PDB entry 2OF8 | X-ray diffraction, 1.05 A resolution | chains A and B

# Chain A
Molecule: Avidin-related protein 4/5
From: Gallus gallus
UniProtKB: P56734 (AVR4_CHICK); residues 1-126 here correspond to UniProt positions 25-150 (UniProt number = residue number + 24)
Chain sequence (126 residues; numbered 1 to 126; the number before each row is that of its first residue):
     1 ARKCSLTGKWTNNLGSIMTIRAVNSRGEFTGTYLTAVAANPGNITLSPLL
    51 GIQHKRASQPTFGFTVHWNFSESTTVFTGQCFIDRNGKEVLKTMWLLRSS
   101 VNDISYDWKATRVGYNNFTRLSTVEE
Disordered / not traced: 1-2, 123-126
Sequence notes: engineered mutation Ala39 (Asp63 in P56734), Ser122 (Cys146 in P56734)
Curated features (UniProtKB/Swiss-Prot):
  - binding site (biotin): Asn12, Ser16, Tyr33, Thr35, Ser71, Asn116
  - glycosylation (N-linked (GlcNAc...) asparagine): Asn43, Asn69, Asn117
Disulfides: Cys4-Cys81
Ligand contacts: biotinyl P-nitroaniline (BNI; 5-(2-oxo-hexahydro-thieno[3,4-d]imidazol-6-yl)-pentanoic acid (4-nitro-phenyl)-amide): Asn12, Leu14, Ser16, Tyr33, Thr35, Val37, Ala38, Ala39, Trp68, Phe70, Ser71, Ser73, Thr75, Phe77, Trp95, Leu97, Ser99, Arg112, Asn116

# Chain B
Molecule: Avidin-related protein 4/5
From: Gallus gallus
UniProtKB: P56734 (AVR4_CHICK); residues 201-326 here correspond to UniProt positions 25-150 (UniProt number = residue number - 176)
Chain sequence (126 residues; row label = number of the first residue in the row):
   201 ARKCSLTGKWTNNLGSIMTIRAVNSRGEFTGTYLTAVAANPGNITLSPLL
   251 GIQHKRASQPTFGFTVHWNFSESTTVFTGQCFIDRNGKEVLKTMWLLRSS
   301 VNDISYDWKATRVGYNNFTRLSTVEE
Disordered / not traced: 201-202, 323-326
Sequence notes: engineered mutation Ala239 (Asp63 in P56734), Ser322 (Cys146 in P56734)
Curated features (UniProtKB/Swiss-Prot):
  - binding site (biotin): Asn212, Ser216, Tyr233, Thr235, Ser271, Asn316
  - glycosylation (N-linked (GlcNAc...) asparagine): Asn243, Asn269, Asn317
Disulfides: Cys204-Cys281
Ligand contacts: biotinyl P-nitroaniline (BNI; 5-(2-oxo-hexahydro-thieno[3,4-d]imidazol-6-yl)-pentanoic acid (4-nitro-phenyl)-amide): Asn212, Leu214, Ser216, Tyr233, Thr235, Val237, Ala238, Ala239, Trp268, Phe270, Ser271, Ser273, Thr275, Phe277, Trp295, Leu297, Ser299, Arg312, Asn316

# How chain A and chain B interact
Residue-residue contacts (96):
  Glu28(A) - Leu250(B)
  Leu50(A) - Glu228(B)
  Leu50(A) - Leu250(B)  hydrophobic
  Leu50(A) - Gly251(B)
  Leu50(A) - Ile252(B)  hydrophobic
  Gly51(A) - Leu250(B)
  Ile52(A) - Leu250(B)  hydrophobic
  Ile52(A) - Thr265(B)
  Ile52(A) - His267(B)
  Gln53(A) - His267(B)
  His54(A) - His267(B)
  His54(A) - Trp268(B)  hydrogen bond (side chain-backbone)
  His54(A) - Ser271(B)  hydrogen bond (side chain-backbone)
  His54(A) - Glu272(B)  hydrogen bond (side chain-backbone)
  His54(A) - Ser273(B)  hydrogen bond (side chain-backbone)
  His54(A) - Thr274(B)  hydrogen bond
  Ala57(A) - Glu272(B)
  Gln59(A) - Asn302(B)  hydrogen bond (side chain-backbone)
  Thr61(A) - Glu272(B)  hydrogen bond (side chain-backbone)
  Thr61(A) - Ser273(B)
  Thr61(A) - Thr274(B)
  Thr61(A) - Arg298(B)
  Thr61(A) - Ser299(B)
  Thr61(A) - Ser300(B)
  Phe62(A) - Thr274(B)
  Gly63(A) - Thr265(B)  hydrogen bond (backbone-side chain)
  Gly63(A) - Thr274(B)
  Gly63(A) - Val276(B)
  Phe64(A) - Thr265(B)  hydrogen bond (backbone-side chain)
  Thr65(A) - Ile252(B)
  Thr65(A) - Gly263(B)  hydrogen bond (side chain-backbone)
  Thr65(A) - Phe264(B)  hydrogen bond (side chain-backbone)
  His67(A) - Ile252(B)
  His67(A) - Gln253(B)
  His67(A) - His254(B)
  Trp68(A) - His254(B)  hydrogen bond (backbone-side chain)
  Ser71(A) - His254(B)  hydrogen bond (backbone-side chain)
  Glu72(A) - His254(B)  hydrogen bond (backbone-side chain)
  Glu72(A) - Ala257(B)
  Glu72(A) - Thr261(B)
  Ser73(A) - His254(B)  hydrogen bond (backbone-side chain)
  Ser73(A) - Thr261(B)
  Thr74(A) - His254(B)  hydrogen bond
  Thr74(A) - Thr261(B)
  Thr74(A) - Phe262(B)
  Thr74(A) - Gly263(B)
  Thr74(A) - Thr278(B)
  Val76(A) - Gly263(B)
  Val76(A) - Val276(B)  hydrophobic
  Val76(A) - Phe277(B)
  Val76(A) - Thr278(B)
  Phe77(A) - Val276(B)
  Thr78(A) - Thr274(B)
  Thr78(A) - Val276(B)
  Thr78(A) - Leu296(B)
  Thr78(A) - Arg298(B)
  Gly79(A) - Arg298(B)
  Gln80(A) - Arg298(B)
  Gln80(A) - Ser299(B)
  Gln80(A) - Ser300(B)
  Gln80(A) - Val301(B)
  Phe82(A) - Arg298(B)
  Phe82(A) - Val301(B)  hydrophobic
  Phe82(A) - Asp303(B)
  Phe82(A) - Ile304(B)
  Phe82(A) - Asp307(B)
  Lys92(A) - Arg298(B)
  Lys92(A) - Ile304(B)
  Lys92(A) - Asp307(B)
  Met94(A) - Leu296(B)
  Met94(A) - Thr311(B)
  Trp95(A) - Leu296(B)
  Leu96(A) - Thr278(B)
  Leu96(A) - Met294(B)
  Leu96(A) - Trp295(B)
  Leu96(A) - Leu296(B)  hydrophobic
  Arg98(A) - Thr261(B)
  Arg98(A) - Thr278(B)
  Arg98(A) - Gly279(B)
  Arg98(A) - Gln280(B)
  Arg98(A) - Phe282(B)
  Arg98(A) - Lys292(B)
  Ser99(A) - Thr261(B)
  Ser99(A) - Gln280(B)
  Ser100(A) - Thr261(B)
  Ser100(A) - Gln280(B)
  Val101(A) - Gln280(B)
  Val101(A) - Phe282(B)  hydrophobic
  Asn102(A) - Gln259(B)  hydrogen bond (backbone-side chain)
  Asp103(A) - Phe282(B)
  Ile104(A) - Phe282(B)
  Ile104(A) - Val290(B)  hydrophobic
  Ile104(A) - Lys292(B)
  Asp107(A) - Phe282(B)
  Asp107(A) - Lys292(B)
  Thr111(A) - Met294(B)
Other interface residues (no listed pair), chain A (43 interface residues in all): Arg26, Pro48, Leu49, Arg56, Val90
Other interface residues (no listed pair), chain B (42 interface residues in all): Arg226, Pro248, Leu249

# Summary
Chain A and chain B form an interface of 43 and 42 residues respectively; the contacts include 17 hydrogen
bonds. Polar pairs include His54(A)-Trp268(B), His54(A)-Ser271(B) and His54(A)-Glu272(B). One biotinyl
P-nitroaniline molecule is bound between chain A and chain B. Chain A binds biotinyl P-nitroaniline.
Chain A and chain B are both Avidin-related protein 4/5 (Gallus gallus); the structure, Crystal structure of
AVR4 (D39A/C122S)-BNA complex, was determined by X-ray diffraction together with 2OF9, 2OFA and 2OFB from the
same study.
